Entry 8REB (electron microscopy, 3.40 A resolution); this record covers chains A and C of the 9 polymer chains in the assembly.

== Chain A ==
Name: DNA-directed RNA polymerase subunit alpha
Source organism: Escherichia coli K-12
Notes: EC 2.7.7.6
UniProt: P0A7Z4 (RPOA_ECOLI); numbering as in UniProt (aligned over 4-324)
Chain sequence (321 residues; row label = number of the first residue in the row):
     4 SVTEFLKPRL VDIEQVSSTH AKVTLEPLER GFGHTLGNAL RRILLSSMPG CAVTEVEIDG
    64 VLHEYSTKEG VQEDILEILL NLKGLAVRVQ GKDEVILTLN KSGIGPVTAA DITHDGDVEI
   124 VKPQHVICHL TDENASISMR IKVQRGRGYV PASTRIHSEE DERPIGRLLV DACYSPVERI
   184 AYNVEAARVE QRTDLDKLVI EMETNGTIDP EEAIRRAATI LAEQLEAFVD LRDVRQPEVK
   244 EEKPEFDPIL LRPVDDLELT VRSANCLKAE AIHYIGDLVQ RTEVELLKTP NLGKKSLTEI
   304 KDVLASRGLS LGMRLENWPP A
Disordered / not traced: 4-6, 238-247
Swiss-Prot annotation at these positions:
  - region: Glu162 to Glu165 (Required for interaction with Crp at class II promoters)
  - modified residue: Arg265 (ADP-ribosylarginine), Lys297 (N6-acetyllysine), Lys298 (N6-acetyllysine)
  - mutagenesis: Arg45 (R45C: In rpoA112; temperature-sensitive, blocks RNA polymerase assembly), Glu162 to Glu165 (5-fold decrease in CRP-class II promoter-dependent transcription), Glu165 (E165K: 5-fold decrease in CRP-class II promoter-dependent transcription), Arg191 (R191C: In rpoA101; temperature-sensitive)

== Chain C ==
Name: DNA-directed RNA polymerase subunit beta
Source organism: Escherichia coli K-12
UniProt: P0A8V2 (RPOB_ECOLI); residue numbers follow UniProt; this construct covers 1-1341
Chain sequence (1341 residues; numbered 1 to 1341; the number before each row is that of its first residue):
     1 MVYSYTEKKR IRKDFGKRPQ VLDVPYLLSI QLDSFQKFIE QDPEGQYGLE AAFRSVFPIQ
    61 SYSGNSELQY VSYRLGEPVF DVQECQIRGV TYSAPLRVKL RLVIYEREAP EGTVKDIKEQ
   121 EVYMGEIPLM TDNGTFVING TERVIVSQLH RSPGVFFDSD KGKTHSSGKV LYNARIIPYR
   181 GSWLDFEFDP KDNLFVRIDR RRKLPATIIL RALNYTTEQI LDLFFEKVIF EIRDNKLQME
   241 LVPERLRGET ASFDIEANGK VYVEKGRRIT ARHIRQLEKD DVKLIEVPVE YIAGKVVAKD
   301 YIDESTGELI CAANMELSLD LLAKLSQSGH KRIETLFTND LDHGPYISET LRVDPTNDRL
   361 SALVEIYRMM RPGEPPTREA AESLFENLFF SEDRYDLSAV GRMKFNRSLL REEIEGSGIL
   421 SKDDIIDVMK KLIDIRNGKG EVDDIDHLGN RRIRSVGEMA ENQFRVGLVR VERAVKERLS
   481 LGDLDTLMPQ DMINAKPISA AVKEFFGSSQ LSQFMDQNNP LSEITHKRRI SALGPGGLTR
   541 ERAGFEVRDV HPTHYGRVCP IETPEGPNIG LINSLSVYAQ TNEYGFLETP YRKVTDGVVT
   601 DEIHYLSAIE EGNYVIAQAN SNLDEEGHFV EDLVTCRSKG ESSLFSRDQV DYMDVSTQQV
   661 VSVGASLIPF LEHDDANRAL MGANMQRQAV PTLRADKPLV GTGMERAVAV DSGVTAVAKR
   721 GGVVQYVDAS RIVIKVNEDE MYPGEAGIDI YNLTKYTRSN QNTCINQMPC VSLGEPVERG
   781 DVLADGPSTD LGELALGQNM RVAFMPWNGY NFEDSILVSE RVVQEDRFTT IHIQELACVS
   841 RDTKLGPEEI TADIPNVGEA ALSKLDESGI VYIGAEVTGG DILVGKVTPK GETQLTPEEK
   901 LLRAIFGEKA SDVKDSSLRV PNGVSGTVID VQVFTRDGVE KDKRALEIEE MQLKQAKKDL
   961 SEELQILEAG LFSRIRAVLV AGGVEAEKLD KLPRDRWLEL GLTDEEKQNQ LEQLAEQYDE
  1021 LKHEFEKKLE AKRRKITQGD DLAPGVLKIV KVYLAVKRRI QPGDKMAGRH GNKGVISKIN
  1081 PIEDMPYDEN GTPVDIVLNP LGVPSRMNIG QILETHLGMA AKGIGDKINA MLKQQQEVAK
  1141 LREFIQRAYD LGADVRQKVD LSTFSDEEVM RLAENLRKGM PIATPVFDGA KEAEIKELLK
  1201 LGDLPTSGQI RLYDGRTGEQ FERPVTVGYM YMLKLNHLVD DKMHARSTGS YSLVTQQPLG
  1261 GKAQFGGQRF GEMEVWALEA YGAAYTLQEM LTVKSDDVNG RTKMYKNIVD GNHQMEPGMP
  1321 ESFNVLLKEI RSLGINIELE D
Swiss-Prot annotation at these positions:
  - modified residue (N6-acetyllysine): Lys1022, Lys1200
  - mutagenesis: Ile561 (I561S: Resistant to antibiotics salinamide A and B), Ile569 (I569S: Resistant to antibiotics salinamide A and B), Ala665 (A665E: Resistant to antibiotics salinamide A and B), Asp675 (D675A/G: Resistant to antibiotics salinamide A and B), Asn677 (N677H/K: Resistant to antibiotics salinamide A and B), Leu680 (L680M: Resistant to antibiotics salinamide A and B), Glu813 (E813K: Disrupts the enzyme's active center)

== Interface between chain A and chain C ==
Contacting residue pairs (60):
  Asn41(A) with Arg1216(C); Thr1217(C), hydrogen bond (side chain-backbone); Gly1218(C)
  Arg44(A) with Glu1083(C); Tyr1087(C); Gly1091(C)
  Arg45(A) with Glu1083(C), salt bridge; Asp1084(C), salt bridge; Gly1215(C), hydrogen bond (side chain-backbone); Arg1216(C)
  Leu48(A) with Glu1083(C)
  Ser49(A) with Glu1083(C), hydrogen bond
  Leu65(A) with Ile873(C)
  His66(A) with Ile873(C); Gly874(C); Ile929(C)
  Glu67(A) with Lys1057(C), salt bridge
  Tyr68(A) with Tyr756(C); Thr927(C); Ile929(C), hydrophobic; Lys1057(C)
  Thr70(A) with Lys755(C)
  Lys71(A) with Asp728(C)
  Gly73(A) with Tyr726(C); Asp728(C)
  Val74(A) with Asp728(C); Ala729(C), hydrogen bond (backbone-backbone)
  Gln75(A) with Val727(C); Ala729(C); Val771(C); Ser772(C)
  Asp77(A) with Ala729(C); Lys755(C), salt bridge; Tyr756(C); Asn766(C); Met768(C)
  Leu79(A) with Leu693(C), hydrophobic; Tyr756(C); Ile831(C), hydrophobic
  Leu83(A) with Arg694(C)
  Lys86(A) with Gln824(C), hydrogen bond (side chain-backbone)
  Thr134(A) with Tyr726(C); Val727(C), hydrogen bond (side chain-backbone)
  Tyr152(A) with Val823(C); Gln824(C); Arg1059(C)
  Pro154(A) with Arg1059(C)
  Ile168(A) with Ile873(C); Gly874(C); Ala875(C), hydrophobic
  Asp174(A) with Asp826(C)
  Glu181(A) with Arg821(C), hydrogen bond (backbone-side chain)
  Arg182(A) with Asn1090(C), hydrogen bond (side chain-backbone); Gly1091(C)
  Ile183(A) with Gly1091(C)
  Ala184(A) with Asn1090(C); Gly1091(C)
  Tyr185(A) with Tyr1087(C), hydrogen bond
  Glu204(A) with Asn1090(C)
  Arg317(A) with Asp1310(C), salt bridge
Other interface residues (no listed pair), chain A (37 interface residues in all): Ser69, Glu72, Glu76, Glu80, Asp135, Ser156, Asn186
Other interface residues (no listed pair), chain C (42 interface residues in all): Ser730, Pro769, Val928, Lys958, Ala1055, Ile1082, Glu1089, Thr1092

== Overview ==
37 residues of chain A face 42 of chain C across their interface, with 9 hydrogen bonds and 5 salt bridges.
Polar pairs include Arg45(A)-Glu1083(C), Arg45(A)-Asp1084(C) and Glu67(A)-Lys1057(C). UniProt lists 6
mutagenesis sites on chain A; 7 mutagenesis sites on chain C.
Here chain A is DNA-directed RNA polymerase subunit alpha and chain C is DNA-directed RNA polymerase subunit
beta, both from Escherichia coli K-12. Entry 8REB (Cryo-EM structure of bacterial RNA polymerase-sigma54
initial transcribing complex - 6nt complex) was determined by electron microscopy (same publication as 8RE4,
8REA, 8REC, 8RED and 8REE).
